PDB entry 5TMF | X-ray diffraction, 3.00 A resolution | chains B and D of the 6 polymer chains in the assembly

Chain B:
Name: DNA-directed RNA polymerase subunit alpha
Source organism: Thermus thermophilus
Notes: EC 2.7.7.6
Reference sequence: Q9Z9H6 (RPOA_THETH); residue numbers follow UniProt; this construct covers 1-315
Chain sequence (315 residues; numbered 1 to 315; the number before each row is that of its first residue):
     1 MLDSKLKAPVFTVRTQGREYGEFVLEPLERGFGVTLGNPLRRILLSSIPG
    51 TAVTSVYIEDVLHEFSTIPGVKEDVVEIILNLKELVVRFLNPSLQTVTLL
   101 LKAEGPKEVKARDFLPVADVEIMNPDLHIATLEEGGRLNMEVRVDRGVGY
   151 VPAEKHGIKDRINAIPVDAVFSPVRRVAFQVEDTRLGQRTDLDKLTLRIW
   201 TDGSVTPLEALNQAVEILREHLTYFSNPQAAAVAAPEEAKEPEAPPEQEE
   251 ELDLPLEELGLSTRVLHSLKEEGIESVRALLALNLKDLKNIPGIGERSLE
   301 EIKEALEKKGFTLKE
Disordered / not traced: 239-315

Chain D:
Name: DNA-directed RNA polymerase subunit beta'
Source organism: Thermus thermophilus
Notes: EC 2.7.7.6
Reference sequence: Q8RQE8 (RPOC_THET8); numbering as in UniProt (aligned over 1-1524)
Chain sequence (1524 residues; each row starts with the number of its first residue):
     1 MKKEVRKVRIALASPEKIRSWSYGEVEKPETINYRTLKPERDGLFDERIF
    51 GPIKDYECACGKYKRQRFEGKVCERCGVEVTKSIVRRYRMGHIELATPAA
   101 HIWFVKDVPSKIGTLLDLSATELEQVLYFSKYIVLDPKGAILNGVPVEKR
   151 QLLTDEEYRELRYGKQETYPLPPGVDALVKDGEEVVKGQELAPGVVSRLD
   201 GVALYRFPRRVRVEYVKKERAGLRLPLAAWVEKEAYKPGEILAELPEPYL
   251 FRAEEEGVVELKELEEGAFLVLRREDEPVATYFLPVGMTPLVVHGEIVEK
   301 GQPLAEAKGLLRMPRQVRAAQVEAEEEGETVYLTLFLEWTEPKDYRVQPH
   351 MNVVVPEGARVEAGDKIVAAIDPEEEVIAEAEGVVHLHEPASILVVKARV
   401 YPFEDDVEVSTGDRVAPGDVLADGGKVKSDVYGRVEVDLVRNVVRVVESY
   451 DIDARMGAEAIQQLLKELDLEALEKELLEEMKHPSRARRAKARKRLEVVR
   501 AFLDSGNRPEWMILEAVPVLPPDLRPMVQVDGGRFATSDLNDLYRRLINR
   551 NNRLKKLLAQGAPEIIIRNEKRMLQEAVDALLDNGRRGAPVTNPGSDRPL
   601 RSLTDILSGKQGRFRQNLLGKRVDYSGRSVIVVGPQLKLHQCGLPKRMAL
   651 ELFKPFLLKKMEEKGIAPNVKAARRMLERQRDIKDEVWDALEEVIHGKVV
   701 LLNRAPTLHRLGIQAFQPVLVEGQSIQLHPLVCEAFNADFDGDQMAVHVP
   751 LSSFAQAEARIQMLSAHNLLSPASGEPLAKPSRDIILGLYYITQVRKEKK
   801 GAGLEFATPEEALAAHERGEVALNAPIKVAGRETSVGRLKYVFANPDEAL
   851 LAVAHGIVDLQDVVTVRYMGKRLETSPGRILFARIVAEAVEDEKVAWELI
   901 QLDVPQEKNSLKDLVYQAFLRLGMEKTARLLDALKYYGFTFSTTSGITIG
   951 IDDAVIPEEKKQYLEEADRKLLQIEQAYEMGFLTDRERYDQILQLWTETT
  1001 EKVTQAVFKNFEENYPFNPLYVMAQSGARGNPQQIRQLCGLRGLMQKPSG
  1051 ETFEVPVRSSFREGLTVLEYFISSHGARKGGADTALRTADSGYLTRKLVD
  1101 VTHEIVVREADCGTTNYISVPLFQPDEVTRSLRLRKRADIEAGLYGRVLA
  1151 REVEVLGVRLEEGRYLSMDDVHLLIKAAEAGEIQEVPVRSPLTCQTRYGV
  1201 CQKCYGYDLSMARPVSIGEAVGIVAAQSIGEPGTQLTMRTFHTGGVAGAA
  1251 DITQGLPRVIELFEARRPKAKAVISEIDGVVRIEETEEKLSVFVESEGFS
  1301 KEYKLPKEARLLVKDGDYVEAGQPLTRGAIDPHQLLEAKGPEAVERYLVE
  1351 EIQKVYRAQGVKLHDKHIEIVVRQMMKYVEVTDPGDSRLLEGQVLEKWDV
  1401 EALNERLIAEGKTPVAWKPLLMGVTKSALSTKSWLSAASFQNTTHVLTEA
  1451 AIAGKKDELIGLKENVILGRLIPAGTGSDFVRFTQVVDQKTLKAIEEARK
  1501 EAVEAKERPAARRGVKREQPGKQA
Disordered / not traced: 1, 1506-1524
Metal / ion sites: Zn2+ site 1: Cys58, Cys60, Cys73, Cys76; Mg2+ site 1: Asp739, Asp741, Asp743; Mg2+ site 2 near Lys840 (its only coordinating residue here); Zn2+ site 2: Cys1112, Cys1194, Cys1201, Cys1204
Small-molecule neighbours: NE6 (methyl [(1E,5R)-5-{(3S)-3-[(2E,4E)-2,5-dimethylocta-2,4-dienoyl]-2,4-dioxo-3,4-dihydro-2H-pyran-6-yl}hexylidene]carbamate): Phe614, Leu619, Gly620, Lys621, Val1099, His1103, Ile1223, Leu1435, Ala1438, Ser1439, Leu1462, Lys1463, Val1466, Ile1467

Chain B / chain D interface:
Residue-residue contacts - 36 pairs, chain B then chain D:
  Leu45(B) - Leu851(D)
  Leu45(B) - His855(D)
  Ser46(B) - His855(D)
  His63(B) - Pro809(D)
  His63(B) - Glu810(D)  salt bridge
  Phe65(B) - Pro809(D)
  Phe65(B) - Leu839(D)
  Asp74(B) - Arg872(D)  salt bridge
  Val76(B) - Arg872(D)
  Glu77(B) - Arg867(D)  salt bridge
  Glu77(B) - Arg872(D)
  Leu80(B) - Val842(D)
  Leu80(B) - Ala844(D)
  Leu80(B) - Arg867(D)
  Asn81(B) - Arg867(D)
  Lys83(B) - Val842(D)  hydrogen bond (side chain-backbone)
  Lys83(B) - Glu848(D)  salt bridge
  Glu84(B) - Ala844(D)
  Glu84(B) - Asn845(D)
  Glu84(B) - Arg867(D)  salt bridge
  Tyr150(B) - Phe843(D)
  Tyr150(B) - Glu848(D)  hydrogen bond
  Tyr150(B) - Ile857(D)  hydrophobic
  Pro152(B) - Ile857(D)  hydrophobic
  Glu154(B) - Leu813(D)
  Glu154(B) - Lys840(D)
  Val170(B) - Leu851(D)  hydrophobic
  Arg175(B) - Asp847(D)
  Arg176(B) - Arg884(D)
  Arg176(B) - Glu888(D)  salt bridge
  Arg185(B) - Glu692(D)
  Gln188(B) - Asp685(D)
  Gln188(B) - Trp688(D)
  Gln188(B) - Glu722(D)
  Thr190(B) - Lys646(D)
  Thr190(B) - Glu722(D)
Interface residues without a listed pair, chain B (27 interface residues in all): Arg41, Glu64, Gly149, Lys155, Ser172, Gly187, Arg198
Interface residues without a listed pair, chain D (26 interface residues in all): Asp689, Ala852, Ala854

Summary:
27 residues of chain B and 26 residues of chain D are in contact, with 2 hydrogen bonds and 6 salt bridges.
Polar pairs include His63(B)-Glu810(D), Asp74(B)-Arg872(D) and Glu77(B)-Arg867(D). Bound to chain D: compound
NE6.
Here chain B is DNA-directed RNA polymerase subunit alpha and chain D is DNA-directed RNA polymerase subunit
beta', both from Thermus thermophilus. Entry 5TMF (Re-refinement of thermus thermophilus RNA polymerase) was
determined by X-ray diffraction, deposited together with 5TMC.
